Entry 1OJI (X-ray diffraction, 2.15 A resolution); this record covers chain A.

# Chain A
Protein: Endoglucanase I
Organism: Humicola insolens
Notes: EC 3.2.1.4
Reference sequence: P56680 (GUN1_HUMIN); residues 1-402 here = UniProt positions 1-402
Amino-acid sequence (402 residues; row label = number of the first residue in the row):
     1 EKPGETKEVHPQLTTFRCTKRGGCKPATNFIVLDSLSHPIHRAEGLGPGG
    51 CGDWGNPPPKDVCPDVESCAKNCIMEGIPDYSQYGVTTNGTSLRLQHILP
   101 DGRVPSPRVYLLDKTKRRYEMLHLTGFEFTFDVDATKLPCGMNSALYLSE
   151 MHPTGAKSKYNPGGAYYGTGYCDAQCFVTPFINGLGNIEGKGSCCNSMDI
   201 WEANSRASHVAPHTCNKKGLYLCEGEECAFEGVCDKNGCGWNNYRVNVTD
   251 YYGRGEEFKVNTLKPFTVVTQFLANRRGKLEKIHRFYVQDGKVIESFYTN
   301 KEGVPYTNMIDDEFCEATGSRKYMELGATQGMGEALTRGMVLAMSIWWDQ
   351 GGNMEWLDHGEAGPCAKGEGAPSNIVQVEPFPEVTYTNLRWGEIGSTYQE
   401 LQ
Disordered / not traced: 399-402
Construct notes: engineered mutation S197 (Glu in P56680)
Modified positions: E1 (pyroglutamic acid; PCA)
Curated features (UniProtKB/Swiss-Prot):
  - active site: E202 (Proton donor)
  - glycosylation (N-linked (GlcNAc...) asparagine): N89, N247
Disulfides: C51-C73, C63-C69, C140-C365, C172-C195, C176-C194, C215-C234, C223-C228, C239-C315
Covalently attached groups: N-acetylglucosamine (NAG) linked to N247
From the paper describing this entry:
  - mutagenesis - E197S (44-fold): increased catalytic activity
  - catalytic residues: E202 (citing earlier work)

# Overview
N-acetylglucosamine is covalently linked to N247. UniProt lists active-site residue E202. From the paper: the
catalytic residue E202; E197S increases catalytic activity.
Chain A is Endoglucanase I (Humicola insolens); the structure, Anatomy of glycosynthesis: Structure and
kinetics of the Humicola insolens Cel7B E197A and E197S glycosynthase mutants, was determined by X-ray
diffraction, deposited together with 1OJJ and 1OJK.
